PDB entry 4X6S | X-ray diffraction, 2.55 A resolution | chains A and L

Chain A:
Molecule: Growth factor receptor-bound protein 7
From: Homo sapiens
Notes: fragment: SH2 domain containing residues 423-529
Reference sequence: Q14451 (GRB7_HUMAN); residues 423-529 here = UniProt positions 423-529
Sequence (107 residues; row label = number of the first residue in the row):
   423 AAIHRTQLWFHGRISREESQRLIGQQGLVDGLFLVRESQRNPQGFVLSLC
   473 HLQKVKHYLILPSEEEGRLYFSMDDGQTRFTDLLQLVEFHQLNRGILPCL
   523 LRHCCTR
Not modelled in the structure: 423
Curated features (UniProtKB/Swiss-Prot):
  - site: Phe511 (Important for dimerization and for HRAS activation)
  - mutagenesis: Arg458 (R458L: Impairs phosphotyrosine binding by SH2 domain), Tyr480 (Y480F: Global loss of tyrosine phosphorylation. Abolishes interaction with FHL2 and HAX1), Tyr492 (Y492F: Global loss of tyrosine phosphorylation. Abolishes interaction with FHL2 and HAX1), Phe511 (F511R: Abolishes dimerization. Abolishes activation of HRAS)

Chain L:
Molecule: Phosphotyrosine mimetic inhibitor peptide G7-TEM1
Sequence (11 residues; numbered 1 to 11; the number before each row is that of its first residue):
     1 WFEGXDNTFPX
Modified positions: 1PA (4-(carboxymethyl)-L-phenylalanine) at position 5; 48V ({[(2R)-2,3-diamino-3-oxopropyl]sulfanyl}acetic acid) at position 11
Glycans and other covalent adducts: covalent link Trp1-48V_11

Chain A / chain L interface:
Residue-residue contacts (20):
  Arg438(A) - Gly4(L)  hydrogen bond (side chain-backbone)
  Arg438(A) - 1PA_5(L)
  Arg458(A) - 1PA_5(L)
  Ser460(A) - 1PA_5(L)
  Gln461(A) - 1PA_5(L)
  Val468(A) - 1PA_5(L)
  Lys478(A) - Asp6(L)
  His479(A) - 1PA_5(L)
  His479(A) - Asp6(L)  hydrogen bond (backbone-side chain)
  Tyr480(A) - Asp6(L)
  Tyr480(A) - Asn7(L)
  Leu481(A) - 1PA_5(L)
  Leu481(A) - Asn7(L)  hydrogen bond (backbone-side chain)
  Met495(A) - Phe2(L)
  Met495(A) - Asn7(L)  hydrogen bond (backbone-side chain)
  Met495(A) - Phe9(L)
  Asp496(A) - Phe9(L)
  Asp497(A) - Phe9(L)
  Gln499(A) - Pro10(L)  hydrogen bond (side chain-backbone)
  Ile518(A) - Thr8(L)
Interface residues without a listed pair, chain A (16 interface residues in all): Arg462, Leu483
Interface residues without a listed pair, chain L (9 interface residues in all): 48V_11

Summary:
16 residues of chain A face 9 of chain L across their interface; the contacts include 5 hydrogen bonds. Polar
contacts include Arg438(A)-Gly4(L), His479(A)-Asp6(L) and Leu481(A)-Asn7(L). UniProt lists 4 mutagenesis sites
on chain A.
Here chain A is Growth factor receptor-bound protein 7 (Homo sapiens) and chain L is Phosphotyrosine mimetic
inhibitor peptide G7-TEM1. Entry 4X6S (Grb7 SH2 domain with phosphotyrosine mimetic inhibitor peptide) was
determined by X-ray diffraction (same publication as 4WWQ).
